Entry 8OOC (electron microscopy, 2.93 A resolution); this record covers chains B and F of the 10 polymer chains in the assembly.

Chain B:
Name: RuvB-like helicase
Organism: Thermochaetoides thermophila
Notes: EC 3.6.4.12
UniProt: G0RYI5 (G0RYI5_CHATD); residue numbers follow UniProt; this construct covers 1-462
Sequence (462 residues; numbered 1 to 462; the number before each row is that of its first residue):
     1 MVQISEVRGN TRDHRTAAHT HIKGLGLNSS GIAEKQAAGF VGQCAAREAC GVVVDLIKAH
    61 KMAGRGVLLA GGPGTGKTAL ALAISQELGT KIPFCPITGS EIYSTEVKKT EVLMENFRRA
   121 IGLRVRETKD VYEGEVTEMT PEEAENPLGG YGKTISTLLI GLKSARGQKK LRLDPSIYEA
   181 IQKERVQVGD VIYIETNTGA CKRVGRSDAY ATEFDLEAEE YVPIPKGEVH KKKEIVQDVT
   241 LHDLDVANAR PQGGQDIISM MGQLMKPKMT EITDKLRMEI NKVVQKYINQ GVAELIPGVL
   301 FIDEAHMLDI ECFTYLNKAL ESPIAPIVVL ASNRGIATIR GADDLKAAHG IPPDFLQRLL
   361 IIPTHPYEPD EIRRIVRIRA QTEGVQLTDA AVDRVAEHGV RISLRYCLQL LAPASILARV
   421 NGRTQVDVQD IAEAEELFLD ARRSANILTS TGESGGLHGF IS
Unresolved in the structure: 1-13, 145-155
Ligand contacts: ADP (adenosine-5'-diphosphate): Ala18, His19, His21, Ile22, Gly39, Phe40, Val41, Gln43, Gly72, Pro73, Gly74, Thr75, Gly76, Lys77, Thr78, Ala79, Tyr367, Ile375, Arg379, Leu404, Arg405, Leu408

Chain F:
Name: RuvB-like helicase
Organism: Thermochaetoides thermophila
Notes: EC 3.6.4.12
UniProt: G0RYC2 (G0RYC2_CHATD); residues 1-488 here = UniProt positions 1-488
Sequence (488 residues; each row starts with the number of its first residue):
     1 MAAPLVTSVT ETKELRGLNL IAAHSHIRGL GVDADTLEPR PSSQGLVGQE KARKAAAVVL
    61 EMIKQGKIAG RAVLIAGPPS TGKTAIAMGM AQSLGQDVPF TTLAASEIFS LEMSKTEALT
   121 QAFRKSIGVR IKEESEIMEG EVVEIQIDRS VTGGAKQGKL TIKTTDMEAI YDMGSKMIDA
   181 MTKERVMAGD IISIDKSSGK ITKLGRSYAR SRDYDAMGVD TKFLQCPEGE LQKRKEVVHT
   241 VSLHEIDVIN SRTQGFLALF SGDTGEIRSE IRDQINTKVA EWKEEGKAEI VPGVLFIDEV
   301 HMLDIECFSY INRALESDLA PIVIMASNRG VSRIRGTDYK SPHGLPLDFL DRVVIINTHP
   361 YTPDELRQIL SIRAQEEEVD LTPDALALLT KIGQEAGLRY ASNLITTSQL IAAKRRAKQV
   421 GVEDVQRSFK LFYDPARSVR FVQESEKRLI GNDGVVDFSY QGAAEAAAPT LPAAAPVDPV
   481 GGEKMDMS
Unresolved in the structure: 1-16, 151-155, 461-488
Ligand contacts: ADP (adenosine-5'-diphosphate): Ala23, His24, His26, Ile27, Gly45, Leu46, Val47, Gln49, Pro78, Pro79, Ser80, Thr81, Gly82, Lys83, Thr84, Ala85, Tyr361, Ile369, Leu398, Arg399

How chain B and chain F interact:
Residue-residue contacts (142):
  Ser29(B) - Lys414(F)  hydrogen bond (backbone-side chain)
  Ser30(B) - Lys414(F)
  Gly31(B) - Lys414(F)
  Ala45(B) - Leu431(F)
  Glu48(B) - Arg427(F)  salt bridge
  Ala49(B) - Phe432(F)
  Val52(B) - Thr407(F)
  Val52(B) - Leu410(F)
  Val52(B) - Ile411(F)  hydrophobic
  Asp55(B) - Leu410(F)
  Asp55(B) - Lys414(F)
  Leu56(B) - Leu410(F)  hydrophobic
  His60(B) - Leu20(F)
  Lys61(B) - Leu20(F)
  Lys61(B) - Ile21(F)  hydrogen bond (backbone-backbone)
  Lys61(B) - Glu378(F)  salt bridge
  Met62(B) - Leu20(F)
  Met62(B) - Ile21(F)  hydrophobic
  Met62(B) - Thr406(F)
  Ala63(B) - Leu20(F)
  Ala63(B) - Ile21(F)  hydrogen bond (backbone-backbone)
  Arg65(B) - Asn403(F)  hydrogen bond
  Ala70(B) - Phe441(F)
  Gly71(B) - Phe441(F)
  Gly71(B) - Leu449(F)
  Gly72(B) - Arg448(F)
  Gly72(B) - Leu449(F)
  Pro73(B) - Arg448(F)
  Pro73(B) - Phe458(F)  hydrophobic
  Thr105(B) - Leu111(F)
  Lys108(B) - Glu107(F)  hydrogen bond (side chain-backbone)
  Lys108(B) - Phe109(F)
  Thr110(B) - Ser106(F)
  Thr157(B) - Tyr214(F)  hydrogen bond
  Leu171(B) - Asp215(F)
  Arg172(B) - Arg212(F)  hydrogen bond (side chain-backbone)
  Arg172(B) - Asp213(F)
  Arg172(B) - Tyr214(F)
  Arg172(B) - Asp215(F)  salt bridge
  Arg172(B) - Ala216(F)  hydrogen bond (backbone-backbone)
  Leu173(B) - Tyr214(F)
  Asp174(B) - Tyr214(F)
  Asp174(B) - Ala216(F)  hydrogen bond (backbone-backbone)
  Asp174(B) - Met217(F)
  Pro175(B) - Met187(F)  hydrophobic
  Pro175(B) - Tyr214(F)
  Ser176(B) - Gly218(F)  hydrogen bond (side chain-backbone)
  Ser176(B) - Asp220(F)
  Ser176(B) - Thr221(F)
  Ile177(B) - Ala216(F)
  Ile177(B) - Gly218(F)
  Glu179(B) - Arg185(F)  salt bridge
  Thr196(B) - Asp215(F)
  Thr196(B) - Ala216(F)
  Thr196(B) - Met217(F)  hydrogen bond (backbone-backbone)
  Thr198(B) - Val219(F)
  Gly199(B) - Met217(F)
  Ala249(B) - Ser261(F)
  Arg250(B) - Ser261(F)
  Arg250(B) - Asp263(F)  salt bridge
  Thr270(B) - Ser261(F)  hydrogen bond (side chain-backbone)
  Glu271(B) - Ser110(F)  hydrogen bond
  Glu271(B) - Leu111(F)  hydrogen bond (side chain-backbone)
  Glu271(B) - Glu112(F)
  Glu271(B) - Ser261(F)
  Glu271(B) - Gly262(F)
  Ile272(B) - Phe260(F)
  Thr273(B) - Leu259(F)  hydrogen bond (side chain-backbone)
  Thr273(B) - Phe260(F)  hydrogen bond (backbone-backbone)
  Thr273(B) - Gly262(F)
  Lys275(B) - Glu245(F)  salt bridge
  Lys275(B) - Leu259(F)
  Leu276(B) - Phe260(F)
  Asn281(B) - Leu18(F)
  Val284(B) - Leu18(F)  hydrophobic
  Tyr287(B) - Lys222(F)
  Leu295(B) - Leu18(F)  hydrophobic
  Ile310(B) - Met302(F)  hydrophobic
  Ile310(B) - Arg329(F)
  Glu311(B) - Ser106(F)  hydrogen bond (backbone-side chain)
  Glu311(B) - Phe109(F)
  Glu311(B) - Met302(F)
  Glu311(B) - Arg335(F)  salt bridge
  Thr314(B) - Ser106(F)
  Thr314(B) - Glu299(F)
  Thr314(B) - Met302(F)
  Tyr315(B) - Ser106(F)
  Tyr315(B) - Glu107(F)
  Asn317(B) - Asp298(F)
  Asn317(B) - Glu299(F)  hydrogen bond
  Lys318(B) - Thr102(F)
  Lys318(B) - Ala104(F)
  Lys318(B) - Glu107(F)  salt bridge
  Glu321(B) - Ala22(F)
  Glu321(B) - His24(F)
  Glu321(B) - Thr84(F)
  Pro323(B) - Asn19(F)
  Pro323(B) - Leu20(F)  hydrogen bond (backbone-backbone)
  Ile324(B) - Leu18(F)  hydrophobic
  Asn333(B) - Leu449(F)
  Asn333(B) - Ile450(F)  hydrogen bond (backbone-backbone)
  Arg334(B) - Ile450(F)
  Gly335(B) - Val442(F)
  Gly335(B) - Leu449(F)
  Gly335(B) - Ile450(F)  hydrogen bond (backbone-backbone)
  Ile336(B) - Val442(F)
  Ile336(B) - Asn452(F)
  Ala337(B) - Asn452(F)
  Thr338(B) - Asn452(F)  hydrogen bond (backbone-side chain)
  Asp344(B) - Arg333(F)
  Asp344(B) - Lys340(F)
  Ala348(B) - Val439(F)  hydrophobic
  His349(B) - Ser438(F)  hydrogen bond
  His349(B) - Val442(F)
  Asp354(B) - Glu299(F)
  Asp354(B) - Asn328(F)  hydrogen bond
  Asp354(B) - Arg329(F)  salt bridge
  Leu356(B) - Pro435(F)
  Gln357(B) - Pro79(F)
  Gln357(B) - Ser80(F)  hydrogen bond
  Gln357(B) - Arg399(F)
  Gln357(B) - Pro435(F)
  Arg358(B) - Arg399(F)
  Arg358(B) - Asn403(F)
  Leu360(B) - Asn403(F)
  Leu360(B) - Thr407(F)
  Leu360(B) - Phe432(F)  hydrophobic
  Ile361(B) - Phe432(F)
  Ile361(B) - Tyr433(F)  hydrogen bond (backbone-backbone)
  Ile361(B) - Ser438(F)
  Ile362(B) - Phe432(F)  hydrophobic
  Pro363(B) - Tyr433(F)
  Thr364(B) - Phe441(F)
  Tyr367(B) - Tyr460(F)
  Pro369(B) - Tyr460(F)
  Val400(B) - Ser459(F)
  Val400(B) - Tyr460(F)  hydrogen bond (backbone-backbone)
  Arg401(B) - Ser459(F)
  Ile402(B) - Phe458(F)
  Ile402(B) - Ser459(F)
  Arg442(B) - Asp457(F)  salt bridge
  Arg442(B) - Ser459(F)
Also at the interface, not in a pair above, chain B (96 interface residues in all): Ile32, Val53, Ala59, Ser104, Glu106, Val107, Lys170, Asn197, Gln285, Ile288, Pro297, Ser322, Gly341, Lys346, His365, Pro366, Glu368, Ser403
Also at the interface, not in a pair above, chain F (78 interface residues in all): Ala23, Ala258, Arg373, Glu377, Tyr400, Leu404, Asp434, Gln443, Val456

In short:
The interface between chain B and chain F involves 96 residues on one side and 78 on the other, with 27
hydrogen bonds and 10 salt bridges. Polar pairs include Glu48(B)-Arg427(F), Lys61(B)-Glu378(F) and
Arg172(B)-Asp215(F). Chain B binds ADP. Ligands of chain F: ADP.
Here chain B is RuvB-like helicase and chain F is RuvB-like helicase, both from Thermochaetoides thermophila.
Entry 8OOC (CryoEM Structure INO80core Hexasome complex Rvb core refinement state1) was determined by electron
microscopy (same publication as 8OO7, 8OO9, 8OOA, 8OOF, 8OOP, 8OOR, 8OOS and 8OOT).
